PDB entry 2WWM | X-ray diffraction, 2.30 A resolution | chains O and T

== Chain O ==
Name: Obscurin-like protein 1
Organism: Homo sapiens
Reference sequence: O75147 (OBSL1_HUMAN); residues 1-106 here = UniProt positions 1-106
Chain sequence (109 residues; numbered -2 to 106; the number before each row is that of its first residue; numbers below 1 keep their minus sign (Gly-2 is residue -2)):
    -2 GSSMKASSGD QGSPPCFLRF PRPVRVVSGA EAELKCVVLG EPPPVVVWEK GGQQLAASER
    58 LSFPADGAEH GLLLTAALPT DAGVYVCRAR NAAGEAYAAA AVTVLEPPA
Disordered / not traced: -2 to 8, 106
UniProt features mapped onto this chain:
  - region (Interaction with TTN): Phe17 to Arg19, Arg85 to Tyr94
  - modified residue: Ser10 (Phosphoserine)
From the paper describing this entry:
  - specificity-determining residues: Phe17 (by similarity / conservation)
  - mutagenesis - F17R: decreased localization to obscurin

== Chain T ==
Name: Titin
Organism: Homo sapiens
Notes: EC 2.7.11.1; fragment: m10, residues 34252-34350
Reference sequence: Q8WZ42 (TITIN_HUMAN); residues 1-99 here correspond to UniProt positions 34252-34350 (UniProt number = residue number + 34251)
Chain sequence (102 residues; each row starts with the number of its first residue; numbers below 1 keep their minus sign (Gly-2 is residue -2)):
    -2 GSSRGIPPKI EALPSDISID EGKVLTVACA FTGEPTPEVT WSCGGRKIHS QEQGRFHIEN
    58 TDDLTTLIIM DVQKQDGGLY TLSLGNEFGS DSATVNIHIR SI
Disordered / not traced: -2 to -1, 98-99
From the paper describing this entry:
  - disease-associated variants - H54P, L64P: decreased stability (proposed by the authors, not directly observed)
  - disease-associated variants - I55N: unchanged binding to Obscurin-like protein 1 (chain O)
  - mutagenesis - I55N (1.73-fold): increased binding to O1
  - mutagenesis - A9Y: abolished binding to O1
  - mutagenesis - A9Y: abolished localization to obscurin

== How chain O and chain T interact ==
Contacting residue pairs (30):
  Pro11(O) - Val21(T)  hydrophobic
  Phe17(O) - Ala25(T)  hydrophobic
  Phe17(O) - Cys26(T)
  Pro20(O) - Glu8(T)
  Val81(O) - Ala9(T)  hydrophobic
  Val83(O) - Pro11(T)  hydrophobic
  Arg85(O) - Arg97(T)
  Ala89(O) - Lys20(T)  hydrogen bond (backbone-side chain)
  Ala90(O) - Lys20(T)
  Ala90(O) - Val21(T)  hydrogen bond (backbone-backbone)
  Gly91(O) - Val21(T)
  Glu92(O) - Ser15(T)
  Glu92(O) - Ile16(T)
  Glu92(O) - Val21(T)  hydrogen bond (backbone-backbone)
  Glu92(O) - Leu22(T)
  Glu92(O) - Thr23(T)  hydrogen bond (backbone-backbone)
  Glu92(O) - Arg97(T)  salt bridge
  Ala93(O) - Thr23(T)
  Tyr94(O) - Ile14(T)  hydrophobic
  Tyr94(O) - Ser15(T)  hydrogen bond (side chain-backbone)
  Tyr94(O) - Leu22(T)  hydrophobic
  Tyr94(O) - Thr23(T)  hydrogen bond (backbone-backbone)
  Tyr94(O) - Val24(T)
  Tyr94(O) - Ala25(T)  hydrogen bond (backbone-backbone)
  Ala95(O) - Ala25(T)
  Ala96(O) - Ala9(T)  hydrophobic
  Ala96(O) - Leu10(T)
  Ala96(O) - Pro11(T)
  Ala97(O) - Ala9(T)
  Ala98(O) - Ala9(T)
Also at the interface, not in a pair above, chain O (18 interface residues in all): Pro12, Arg19
Also at the interface, not in a pair above, chain T (17 interface residues in all): Ala27, Leu61
The authors on this interface:
  - hot spots on chain O (mutagenesis) - F17R: decreased binding to Titin (chain T)
  - hot spots on chain T (mutagenesis) - A9Y: abolished binding to Obscurin-like protein 1 (chain O)

== Summary ==
18 residues of chain O and 17 residues of chain T are in contact, with 7 hydrogen bonds and 1 salt bridge.
Among the polar pairs are Glu92(O)-Arg97(T), Ala89(O)-Lys20(T) and Tyr94(O)-Ser15(T). The paper reports that
H54P and L64P of chain T reduce stability; the specificity determinant Phe17(O); 5 substitutions were tested
in all.
Chain O is Obscurin-like protein 1 and chain T is Titin, both from Homo sapiens; the structure, Crystal
structure of the Titin M10-Obscurin like 1 Ig complex in space group P1, was determined by X-ray diffraction
together with 2WP3 and 2WWK from the same study.
